5IYZ - chains C and D of the 6 polymer chains in the assembly; structure by X-ray diffraction, 1.80 A resolution.

Chain C:
Protein: Tubulin alpha-1B chain
From: Bos taurus
UniProtKB: P81947 (TBA1B_BOVIN); residue numbers follow UniProt; this construct covers 1-451
Sequence (451 residues; row label = number of the first residue in the row):
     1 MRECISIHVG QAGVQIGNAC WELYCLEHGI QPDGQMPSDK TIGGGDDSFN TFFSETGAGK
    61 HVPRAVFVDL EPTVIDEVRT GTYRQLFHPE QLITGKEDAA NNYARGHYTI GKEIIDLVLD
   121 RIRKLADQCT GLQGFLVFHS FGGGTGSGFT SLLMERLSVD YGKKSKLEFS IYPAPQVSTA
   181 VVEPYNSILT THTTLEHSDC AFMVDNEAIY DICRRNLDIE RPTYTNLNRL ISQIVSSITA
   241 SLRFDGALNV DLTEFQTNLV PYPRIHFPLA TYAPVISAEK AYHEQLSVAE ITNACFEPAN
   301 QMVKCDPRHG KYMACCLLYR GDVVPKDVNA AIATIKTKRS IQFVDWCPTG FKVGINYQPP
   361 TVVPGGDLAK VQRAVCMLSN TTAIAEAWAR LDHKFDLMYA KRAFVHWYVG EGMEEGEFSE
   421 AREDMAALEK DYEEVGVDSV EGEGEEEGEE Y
Unresolved in the structure: 441-451
Metal / ion sites: Ca2+: D39, T41, G44, E55
Small-molecule neighbours:
  - 4Q5 (N-methyl-L-valyl-N-[(3R,4S,5S)-1-{(2S)-2-[(1R,2R)-3-{[(1S,2R)-1-hydroxy-1-phenylpropan-2-yl]amino}-1-methoxy-2-methyl-3-oxopropyl]pyrrolidin-1-yl}-3-methoxy-5-methyl-1-oxoheptan-4-yl]-N-methyl-L-valinamide): A247, L248, P325, V328, N329, I332, F351, V353, I355
  - GTP (guanosine-5'-triphosphate): G10, Q11, A12, Q15, I16, D69, D98, A99, A100, N101, S140, G142, G143, G144, T145, G146, I171, P173, V177, S178, T179, E183, N206, Y224, L227, N228, I231
What the authors report for this chain:
  - binding site for 4Q5: N329

Chain D:
Protein: Tubulin beta-2B chain
From: Bos taurus
UniProtKB: Q6B856 (TBB2B_BOVIN); the author numbering skips numbers that UniProt does not, so the offset changes along the chain: 1-42 = UniProt 1-42; 45-360 = UniProt 43-358; 369-455 = UniProt 359-445
Sequence (445 residues; each row starts with the number of its first residue; note: 10 numbers in that range are skipped by the numbering (no residue carries them; nothing is unmodelled there)):
     1 MREIVHIQAG QCGNQIGAKF WEVISDEHGI DPTGSYHGDS DL
    45 QLERINVYYN EATGNKYVPR AILVDLEPGT MDSVRSGPFG QIFRPDNFVF GQSGAGNNWA
   105 KGHYTEGAEL VDSVLDVVRK ESESCDCLQG FQLTHSLGGG TGSGMGTLLI SKIREEYPDR
   165 IMNTFSVMPS PKVSDTVVEP YNATLSVHQL VENTDETYCI DNEALYDICF RTLKLTTPTY
   225 GDLNHLVSAT MSGVTTCLRF PGQLNADLRK LAVNMVPFPR LHFFMPGFAP LTSRGSQQYR
   285 ALTVPELTQQ MFDSKNMMAA CDPRHGRYLT VAAIFRGRMS MKEVDEQMLN VQNKNSSYFV
   345 EWIPNNVKTA VCDIPP
   369 RGLKMSATFI GNSTAIQELF KRISEQFTAM FRRKAFLHWY TGEGMDEMEF TEAESNMNDL
   429 VSEYQQYQDA TADEQGEFEE EEGEDEA
Unresolved in the structure: 279-285, 442-455
Metal / ion sites: Mg2+: Q11 (together with GDP)
Small-molecule neighbours:
  - 4Q5 (N-methyl-L-valyl-N-[(3R,4S,5S)-1-{(2S)-2-[(1R,2R)-3-{[(1S,2R)-1-hydroxy-1-phenylpropan-2-yl]amino}-1-methoxy-2-methyl-3-oxopropyl]pyrrolidin-1-yl}-3-methoxy-5-methyl-1-oxoheptan-4-yl]-N-methyl-L-valinamide): Q11, Q15, K19, P175, K176, V177, S178, D179, P222, T223, Y224, G225, N228
  - GDP (guanosine-5'-diphosphate): G10, Q11, C12, Q15, I16, D69, N101, S140, G142, G143, G144, T145, G146, V171, P173, V177, S178, E183, N206, L209, Y224, L227, N228
Curated features (UniProtKB/Swiss-Prot):
  - motif: M1 to I4 (MREI motif)
  - binding site (GTP): Q11, E71, S140, G144, T145, G146, N206, N228
  - binding site (Mg(2+)): E71
  - modified residue: S40 (Phosphoserine), T57 (Phosphothreonine), K60 (N6-acetyllysine), S174 (Phosphoserine), T287 (Phosphothreonine), T292 (Phosphothreonine), R320 (Omega-N-methylarginine), E448 (5-glutamyl polyglutamate)
  - cross-link (Glycyl lysine isopeptide (Lys-Gly)): K60 (interchain with G-Cter in ubiquitin), K326 (interchain with G-Cter in ubiquitin)
What the authors report for this chain:
  - binding site for 4Q5: Q15, D179, P222, T223, Y224, G225, N228, R278

How chain C and chain D interact:
Pairs across the interface (60; chain C residue first):
  Q11(C) - Q247(D)  hydrogen bond
  P72(C) - M1(D)  hydrophobic
  K96(C) - M1(D)
  K96(C) - R2(D)
  K96(C) - D130(D)  salt bridge
  E97(C) - R2(D)  salt bridge
  E97(C) - C131(D)
  E97(C) - R164(D)  salt bridge
  D98(C) - K254(D)  salt bridge
  A100(C) - R253(D)
  A100(C) - K254(D)
  A100(C) - V257(D)
  N101(C) - K254(D)
  R105(C) - R253(D)
  P175(C) - N349(D)
  S178(C) - K352(D)  hydrogen bond
  T179(C) - Q247(D)
  T179(C) - L248(D)
  T179(C) - N258(D)  hydrogen bond (backbone-side chain)
  A180(C) - N258(D)
  A180(C) - K352(D)
  V181(C) - N258(D)  hydrogen bond (backbone-side chain)
  V181(C) - I347(D)  hydrophobic
  V181(C) - P348(D)
  V181(C) - N349(D)
  V181(C) - K352(D)
  Y210(C) - D329(D)
  E220(C) - K326(D)  salt bridge
  R221(C) - M325(D)
  R221(C) - K326(D)
  R221(C) - D329(D)  salt bridge
  Y224(C) - Q247(D)
  K394(C) - P348(D)
  K394(C) - N349(D)  hydrogen bond
  L397(C) - E345(D)
  L397(C) - W346(D)
  L397(C) - P348(D)  hydrophobic
  L397(C) - A440(D)  hydrophobic
  M398(C) - W346(D)
  M398(C) - P348(D)
  K401(C) - F262(D)
  K401(C) - W346(D)
  K401(C) - A438(D)
  K401(C) - T439(D)  hydrogen bond (side chain-backbone)
  R402(C) - F262(D)
  A403(C) - P261(D)
  A403(C) - F262(D)  hydrophobic
  F404(C) - V257(D)
  F404(C) - N258(D)
  F404(C) - V260(D)
  F404(C) - P261(D)  hydrogen bond (backbone-backbone)
  F404(C) - T314(D)
  F404(C) - I347(D)  hydrophobic
  H406(C) - V260(D)
  H406(C) - P261(D)  hydrogen bond (side chain-backbone)
  H406(C) - F262(D)
  H406(C) - P263(D)
  W407(C) - A256(D)
  W407(C) - V257(D)
  W407(C) - V260(D)  hydrogen bond (side chain-backbone)
Also at the interface, not in a pair above, chain C (28 interface residues in all): V182, E411
Also at the interface, not in a pair above, chain D (32 interface residues in all): D251, S324, N350

In short:
Chain C and chain D form an interface of 28 and 32 residues respectively; the contacts include 9 hydrogen
bonds and 6 salt bridges. Among the polar pairs are K96(C)-D130(D), E97(C)-R2(D) and E97(C)-R164(D). Ligands
of chain C: compound 4Q5 and GTP. The paper reports a binding site for 4Q5 at N329(C) and Q15(D) among others.
Chain C is Tubulin alpha-1B chain and chain D is Tubulin beta-2B chain, both from Bos taurus; the structure,
Tubulin-MMAE complex, was determined by X-ray diffraction (same publication as 5J2T and 5J2U).
